Entry 7OTA (X-ray diffraction, 3.00 A resolution); this record covers chains C and F of the 4 polymer chains in the assembly.

== Chain C ==
Protein: Reverse transcriptase/ribonuclease H
From: Human immunodeficiency virus type 1 group M subtype B (isolate BH10)
Notes: EC 2.7.7.49, 2.7.7.7, 3.1.26.13, 3.1.13.2
UniProtKB: P03366 (POL_HV1B1); residues 1-554 here correspond to UniProt positions 600-1153 (UniProt number = residue number + 599)
Chain sequence (556 residues; each row starts with the number of its first residue; numbers below 1 keep their minus sign (Met-1 is residue -1)):
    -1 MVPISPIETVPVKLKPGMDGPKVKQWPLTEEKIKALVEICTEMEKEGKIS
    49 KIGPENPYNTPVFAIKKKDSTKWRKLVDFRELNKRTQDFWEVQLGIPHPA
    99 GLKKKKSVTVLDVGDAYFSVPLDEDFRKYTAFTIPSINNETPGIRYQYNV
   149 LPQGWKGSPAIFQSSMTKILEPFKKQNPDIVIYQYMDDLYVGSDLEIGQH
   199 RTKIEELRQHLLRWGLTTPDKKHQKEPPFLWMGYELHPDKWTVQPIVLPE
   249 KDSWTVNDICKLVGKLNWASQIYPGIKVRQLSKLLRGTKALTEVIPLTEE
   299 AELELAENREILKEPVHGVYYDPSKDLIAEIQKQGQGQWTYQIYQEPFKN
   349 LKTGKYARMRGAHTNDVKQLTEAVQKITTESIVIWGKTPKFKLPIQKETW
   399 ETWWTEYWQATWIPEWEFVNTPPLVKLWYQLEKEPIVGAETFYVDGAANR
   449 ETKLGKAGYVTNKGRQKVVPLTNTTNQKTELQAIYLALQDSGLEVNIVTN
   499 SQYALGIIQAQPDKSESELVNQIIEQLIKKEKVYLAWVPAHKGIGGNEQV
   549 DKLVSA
Disordered / not traced: -1
Sequence notes: initiating methionine (-1); expression tag (0); conflict Cys258 (Gln857 in P03366), Ser280 (Cys879 in P03366), Asn498 (Asp1097 in P03366)
UniProt features mapped onto this chain:
  - region: Phe227 to His235 (RT 'primer grip')
  - motif: Trp398 to Trp414 (Tryptophan repeat motif)
  - binding site (Mg(2+)): Asp110, Asp185, Asp186, Asp443, Glu478, Asp549
  - site: Trp401 (Essential for RT p66/p51 heterodimerization), Trp414 (Essential for RT p66/p51 heterodimerization), Phe440, Tyr441 (Cleavage)

== Chain F ==
Molecule: 21-nt DNA strand
Sequence (21 nucleotides; numbered 802 to 822; the number before each row is that of its first residue):
   802 ACAGTCCCTGTTCGGXCGCCX
Disordered / not traced: 802
Modified residues: MRG (N2-(3-mercaptopropyl)-2'-deoxyguanosine-5'-monophosphate) at position 817; DDG (2',3'-dideoxy-guanosine-5'-monophosphate) at position 822

== Chain C / chain F interface ==
Pairs across the interface (29):
  Tyr183(C) - DC821(F)  hydrogen bond to the base
  Tyr183(C) - DDG_822(F)  sugar contact
  Met184(C) - DDG_822(F)  base contact
  Asp185(C) - DDG_822(F)  sugar contact
  Met230(C) - DC821(F)  sugar contact
  Met230(C) - DDG_822(F)  hydrogen bond to the phosphate
  Gly231(C) - DC821(F)  phosphate contact
  Asn255(C) - DC818(F)  sugar contact
  Cys258(C) - DC818(F)  sugar contact
  Lys259(C) - DC818(F)  phosphate contact
  Lys259(C) - DG819(F)  phosphate contact
  Gly262(C) - DG819(F)  sugar contact
  Lys263(C) - DG819(F)  phosphate contact
  Trp266(C) - DC820(F)  sugar contact
  Gly359(C) - DG811(F)  phosphate contact
  Ala360(C) - DG811(F)  hydrogen bond to the phosphate
  His361(C) - DT810(F)  salt bridge to the phosphate
  Arg448(C) - DT806(F)  hydrogen bond to the base
  Arg448(C) - DC807(F)  hydrogen bond to the base
  Lys451(C) - DC807(F)  phosphate contact
  Lys451(C) - DC808(F)  salt bridge to the phosphate
  Thr473(C) - DC808(F)  phosphate contact
  Thr473(C) - DC809(F)  hydrogen bond to the phosphate
  Gln475(C) - DC808(F)  phosphate contact
  Gln475(C) - DC809(F)  sugar contact
  Lys476(C) - DC809(F)  phosphate contact
  Tyr501(C) - DC809(F)  hydrogen bond to the phosphate
  Tyr501(C) - DT810(F)  hydrogen bond to the phosphate
  Ile505(C) - DT810(F)  phosphate contact
Also at the interface, not in a pair above, chain C (27 interface residues in all): Tyr115, Asp186, Trp229, Gln242, Leu289, Arg356
Also at the interface, not in a pair above, chain F (13 interface residues in all): DT813, MRG_817

== Summary ==
Chain C and chain F form an interface of 27 and 13 residues respectively, with 8 hydrogen bonds and 2 salt
bridges. Polar pairs include Tyr183(C)-DC821(F), Arg448(C)-DT806(F) and Arg448(C)-DC807(F). UniProt lists 6
Mg2+-binding residues on chain C.
Here chain C is Reverse transcriptase/ribonuclease H (Human immunodeficiency virus type 1 group M subtype B
(isolate BH10)) and chain F is a 21-nt DNA strand. Entry 7OTA (HIV-1 reverse transcriptase complex with DNA
and inhibitor rmc-230) was determined by X-ray diffraction together with 7OT6, 7OTK, 7OTN, 7OTX, 7OTZ and 7OUT
from the same study.
